Entry 3MIO (X-ray diffraction, 1.80 A resolution); this record covers chain A.

[Chain A]
Molecule: 3,4-dihydroxy-2-butanone 4-phosphate synthase
From: Mycobacterium tuberculosis
Notes: EC 4.1.99.12
UniProtKB: A5U2B7 (RIBBA_MYCTA); numbering as in UniProt (aligned over 1-206)
Chain sequence (206 residues; numbered 1 to 206; the number before each row is that of its first residue):
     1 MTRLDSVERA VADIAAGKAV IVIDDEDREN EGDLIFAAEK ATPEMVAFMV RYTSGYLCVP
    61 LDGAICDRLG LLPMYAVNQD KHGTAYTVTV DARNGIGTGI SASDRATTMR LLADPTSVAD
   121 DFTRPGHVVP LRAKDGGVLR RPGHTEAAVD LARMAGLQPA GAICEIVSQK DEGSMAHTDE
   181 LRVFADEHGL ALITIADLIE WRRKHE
Not modelled in the structure: 75-85
Bound ions: K+: V50, R51, T53
UniProt features mapped onto this chain:
  - binding site (D-ribulose 5-phosphate): R28, E29, D33, R141 to T145, E165
  - binding site (Mg(2+)): E29, H144
  - site (Essential for DHBP synthase activity): H127, E165

[In short]
The K+ site is built by V50, R51 and T53. Curated annotation (UniProt) lists 9 D-ribulose 5-phosphate-binding
residues and Mg2+-binding residues E29 and H144.
Chain A is 3,4-dihydroxy-2-butanone 4-phosphate synthase (Mycobacterium tuberculosis); the structure, Crystal
structure of 3,4-dihydroxy-2-butanone 4-phosphate synthase domain from Mycobacterium tuberculosis at pH 6.00,
was determined by X-ray diffraction (same publication as 3MGZ and 3MK5).
